Entry 8SMS (X-ray diffraction, 1.93 A resolution); this record covers chains A and B of the 4 polymer chains in the assembly.

== Chain A (and B) ==
Protein: 3-oxoacyl-[acyl-carrier-protein] synthase 1
From: Escherichia coli K-12
Notes: EC 2.3.1.41; chain B of this document is another copy of the same molecule, construct and numbering; everything in this record applies to it too
UniProtKB: P0A953 (FABB_ECOLI); residue numbers follow UniProt; this construct covers 2-405
Sequence (406 residues; row label = number of the first residue in the row; numbering starts at 0):
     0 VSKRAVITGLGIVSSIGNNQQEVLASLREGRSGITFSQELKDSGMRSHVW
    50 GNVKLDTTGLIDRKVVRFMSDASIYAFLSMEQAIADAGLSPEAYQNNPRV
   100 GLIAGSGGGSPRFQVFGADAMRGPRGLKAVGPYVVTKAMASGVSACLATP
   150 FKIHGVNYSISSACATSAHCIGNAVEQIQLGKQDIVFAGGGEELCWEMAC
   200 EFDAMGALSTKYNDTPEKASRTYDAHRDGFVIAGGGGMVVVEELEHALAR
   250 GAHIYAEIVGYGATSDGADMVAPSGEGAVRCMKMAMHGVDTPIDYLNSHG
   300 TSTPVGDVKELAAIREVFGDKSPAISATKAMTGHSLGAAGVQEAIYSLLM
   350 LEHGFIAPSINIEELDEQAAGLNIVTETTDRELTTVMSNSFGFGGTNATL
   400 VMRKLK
Differences from the reference sequence: expression tag (0-1)
Curated features (UniProtKB/Swiss-Prot):
  - active site (For beta-ketoacyl synthase activity): C163, H298, H333
Glycans and other covalent adducts: compound G7U linked to C163
Small-molecule neighbours:
  - G7U (N~3~-[(2R)-2-hydroxy-3,3-dimethyl-4-(phosphonooxy)butanoyl]-N-{2-[(2R)-2-hydroxy-4-oxododecanamido]ethyl}-beta-alaninamide), molecule 1: G106, G107, P110, A162, M197, E200, F201, M204, G205, F229, V270, A271, P272, H298, T300, T302, V304, G305, H333, L335, F390, G391, F392
  - G7U, molecule 2: Q113, V134, A137, M138

== Interface between chain A and chain B ==
Pairs across the interface - 147 pairs, chain A then chain B:
  V0(A) with L179(B), hydrophobic
  S42(A) with M120(B)
  G43(A) with M120(B)
  M44(A) with M120(B)
  R45(A) with L126(B)
  F67(A) with M269(B), hydrophobic
  P97(A) with R279(B)
  G106(A) with M138(B); A139(B), hydrogen bond (backbone-backbone)
  G107(A) with Q113(B)
  S109(A) with Q113(B)
  P110(A) with Q113(B)
  Q113(A) with P110(B); Q113(B); V114(B); E196(B); E200(B), hydrogen bond
  V114(A) with Q113(B); A117(B), hydrophobic; R121(B)
  A117(A) with V114(B), hydrophobic
  D118(A) with R121(B), salt bridge
  M120(A) with G43(B); M44(B), hydrophobic; C199(B), hydrophobic
  R121(A) with V114(B); D118(B), salt bridge; W195(B)
  L126(A) with R45(B); C199(B); D202(B); A203(B)
  V129(A) with A203(B), hydrophobic
  G130(A) with A203(B)
  P131(A) with A203(B); M204(B)
  V133(A) with E200(B)
  V134(A) with E200(B); M204(B), hydrophobic; F392(B), hydrophobic
  T135(A) with M269(B)
  M138(A) with G106(B)
  A139(A) with G106(B), hydrogen bond (backbone-backbone); A139(B), hydrophobic; S160(B)
  S140(A) with S160(B); S161(B); A162(B), hydrogen bond (side chain-backbone)
  A144(A) with M269(B); G393(B)
  C145(A) with M269(B), hydrophobic
  A147(A) with S264(B); G266(B)
  T148(A) with G266(B); A267(B); D268(B); M269(B); G393(B), hydrogen bond (side chain-backbone)
  K151(A) with G266(B)
  I152(A) with S264(B), hydrogen bond (backbone-side chain); D265(B); G266(B), hydrogen bond (backbone-backbone)
  H153(A) with T263(B); S264(B), hydrogen bond (backbone-backbone); D265(B), hydrogen bond (side chain-backbone); E275(B), salt bridge; R279(B), hydrogen bond (backbone-side chain)
  G154(A) with T263(B); S264(B), hydrogen bond (backbone-backbone)
  N156(A) with H168(B); S264(B), hydrogen bond; G393(B), hydrogen bond (side chain-backbone); G394(B); T395(B), hydrogen bond (backbone-side chain)
  Y157(A) with I159(B), hydrophobic; S160(B); S161(B); H168(B); N172(B), hydrogen bond
  S158(A) with I159(B); S160(B), hydrogen bond (backbone-backbone)
  I159(A) with Y157(B), hydrophobic; S158(B)
  S160(A) with A139(B); S140(B); Y157(B); S158(B), hydrogen bond (backbone-backbone)
  S161(A) with S140(B); Y157(B)
  A162(A) with S140(B), hydrogen bond (backbone-side chain)
  H168(A) with Y157(B)
  N172(A) with Y157(B), hydrogen bond; N172(B), hydrogen bond
  E175(A) with Q176(B), hydrogen bond; L179(B); K181(B), salt bridge
  Q176(A) with E175(B), hydrogen bond
  L179(A) with E175(B); L179(B), hydrophobic
  K181(A) with E175(B), salt bridge; Y260(B)
  W195(A) with A117(B), hydrophobic; M120(B), hydrophobic; R121(B)
  C199(A) with M120(B), hydrophobic; L126(B)
  E200(A) with Q113(B); V133(B); V134(B)
  F201(A) with V134(B), hydrophobic
  D202(A) with L126(B)
  A203(A) with L126(B); V129(B), hydrophobic; G130(B)
  M204(A) with P131(B); V134(B), hydrophobic
  Y260(A) with K181(B)
  A262(A) with V155(B)
  T263(A) with H153(B); G154(B)
  S264(A) with A147(B); I152(B), hydrogen bond (side chain-backbone); H153(B), hydrogen bond (backbone-backbone); G154(B), hydrogen bond (backbone-backbone); N156(B), hydrogen bond
  D265(A) with I152(B); H153(B), hydrogen bond (backbone-side chain)
  G266(A) with A147(B); T148(B); K151(B); I152(B), hydrogen bond (backbone-backbone)
  A267(A) with T148(B)
  D268(A) with T148(B)
  M269(A) with F67(B), hydrophobic; T135(B); A144(B); C145(B), hydrophobic; T148(B)
  E275(A) with H153(B), salt bridge
  R279(A) with P97(B); H153(B), hydrogen bond (side chain-backbone)
  F392(A) with V134(B), hydrophobic
  G393(A) with A144(B); T148(B), hydrogen bond (backbone-side chain); N156(B), hydrogen bond (backbone-side chain)
  G394(A) with N156(B)
  T395(A) with N156(B), hydrogen bond (side chain-backbone)
Other interface residues (no listed pair), chain A (77 interface residues in all): N95, S105, F112, G116, P149, V155, V270
Other interface residues (no listed pair), chain B (76 interface residues in all): S42, S105, G107, F112, G116, A137, S143, F201, A262, V270

== In short ==
77 residues of chain A face 76 of chain B across their interface; the contacts include 32 hydrogen bonds and 6
salt bridges. Polar pairs include D118(A)-R121(B), H153(A)-E275(B) and E175(A)-K181(B). Chain A binds compound
G7U. Covalently linked compound G7U: at C163(A).
Chain A and chain B are both 3-oxoacyl-[acyl-carrier-protein] synthase 1 (Escherichia coli K-12); the
structure, Crosslinked Crystal Structure of Type II Fatty Acid Synthase, FabB, and cerulenin
crosslinker-crypto Acyl Carrier Protein ..., was determined by X-ray diffraction.
